PDB entry 8JKE | electron microscopy, 3.67 A resolution | chains D and P of the 13 polymer chains in the assembly

[Chain D]
Protein: DNA-directed RNA polymerase subunit beta'
Source organism: Streptomyces coelicolor A3(2)
Notes: EC 2.7.7.6
Reference sequence: Q8CJT1 (RPOC_STRCO); numbering as in UniProt (aligned over 1-1299)
Chain sequence (1307 residues; numbered 1 to 1307; the number before each row is that of its first residue):
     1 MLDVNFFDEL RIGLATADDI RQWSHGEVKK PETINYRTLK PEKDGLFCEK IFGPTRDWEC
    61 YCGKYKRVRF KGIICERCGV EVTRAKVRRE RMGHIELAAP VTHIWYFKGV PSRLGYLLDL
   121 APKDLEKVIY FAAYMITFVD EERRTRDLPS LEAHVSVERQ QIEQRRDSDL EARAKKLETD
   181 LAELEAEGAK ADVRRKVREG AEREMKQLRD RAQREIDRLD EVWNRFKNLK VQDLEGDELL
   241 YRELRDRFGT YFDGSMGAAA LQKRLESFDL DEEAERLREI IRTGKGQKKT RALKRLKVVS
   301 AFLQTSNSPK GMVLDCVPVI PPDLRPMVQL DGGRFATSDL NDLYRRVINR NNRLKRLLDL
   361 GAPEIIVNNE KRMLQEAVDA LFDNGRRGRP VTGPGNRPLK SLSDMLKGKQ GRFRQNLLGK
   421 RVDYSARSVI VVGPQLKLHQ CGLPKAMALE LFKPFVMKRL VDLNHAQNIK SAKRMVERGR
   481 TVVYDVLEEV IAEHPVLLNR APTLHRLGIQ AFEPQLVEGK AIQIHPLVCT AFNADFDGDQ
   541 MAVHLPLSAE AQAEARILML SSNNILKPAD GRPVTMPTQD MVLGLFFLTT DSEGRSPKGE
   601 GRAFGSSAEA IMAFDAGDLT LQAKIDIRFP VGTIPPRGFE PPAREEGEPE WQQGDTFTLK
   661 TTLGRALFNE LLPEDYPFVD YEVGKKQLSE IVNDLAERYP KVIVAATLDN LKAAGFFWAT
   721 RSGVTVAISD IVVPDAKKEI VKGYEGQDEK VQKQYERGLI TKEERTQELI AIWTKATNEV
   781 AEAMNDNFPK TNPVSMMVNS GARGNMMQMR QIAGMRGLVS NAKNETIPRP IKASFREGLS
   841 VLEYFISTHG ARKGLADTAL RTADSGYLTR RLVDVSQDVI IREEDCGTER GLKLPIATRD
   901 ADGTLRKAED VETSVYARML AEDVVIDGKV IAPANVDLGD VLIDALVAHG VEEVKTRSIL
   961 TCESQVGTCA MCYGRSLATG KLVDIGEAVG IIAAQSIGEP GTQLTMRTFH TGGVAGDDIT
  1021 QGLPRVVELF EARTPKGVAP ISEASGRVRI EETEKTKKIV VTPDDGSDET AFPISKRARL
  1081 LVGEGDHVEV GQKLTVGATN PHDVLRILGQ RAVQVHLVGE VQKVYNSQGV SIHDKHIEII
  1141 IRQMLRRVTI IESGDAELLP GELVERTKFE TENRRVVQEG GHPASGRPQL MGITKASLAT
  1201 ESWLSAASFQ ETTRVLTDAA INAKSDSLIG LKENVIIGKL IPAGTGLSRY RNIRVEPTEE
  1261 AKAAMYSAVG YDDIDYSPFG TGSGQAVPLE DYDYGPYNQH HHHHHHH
Disordered / not traced: 1-6, 1266-1307
Differences from the reference sequence: expression tag (1300-1307)
Metal / ion sites: Zn2+ site 1: Cys-60, Cys-62, Cys-75, Cys-78; Zn2+ site 2: Cys-886, Cys-962, Cys-969, Cys-972
Residues lining bound ligands: Mg2+ (MG): Arg-500, Asp-535, Asp-537, Asp-539
UniProt features mapped onto this chain:
  - binding site (Zn(2+)): Cys-60, Cys-62, Cys-75, Cys-78, Cys-886, Cys-962, Cys-969, Cys-972
  - binding site (Mg(2+)): Asp-535, Asp-537, Asp-539

[Chain P]
Molecule: 65-nt DNA strand
Sequence (65 nucleotides; row label = number of the first residue in the row):
     1 TGCGACGGTC TGACGCTCTA CACAGTGCCA GGGGGAGATA AACGAACGCT GAACGCTCCG
    61 GCTAC
Disordered / not traced: 62-65

[Interface between chain D and chain P]
Residue-residue contacts (23):
  Lys-108(D) / DT9(P)  salt bridge to the phosphate
  Lys-285(D) / DG2(P)  phosphate contact
  Gly-286(D) / DG2(P)  phosphate contact
  Arg-386(D) / DC10(P)  salt bridge to the phosphate
  Lys-407(D) / DT11(P)  salt bridge to the phosphate
  Lys-407(D) / DG12(P)  phosphate contact
  Gly-408(D) / DG12(P)  phosphate contact
  Lys-409(D) / DA13(P)  phosphate contact
  Arg-414(D) / DA13(P)  salt bridge to the phosphate
  Arg-421(D) / DT17(P)  salt bridge to the phosphate
  Arg-427(D) / DC16(P)  hydrogen bond to the base
  Arg-427(D) / DT17(P)  phosphate contact
  Arg-427(D) / DC18(P)  phosphate contact
  Ala-501(D) / DC16(P)  base contact
  Thr-862(D) / DC14(P)  sugar contact
  Ala-863(D) / DC14(P)  sugar contact
  Gly-866(D) / DC14(P)  sugar contact
  Tyr-867(D) / DG12(P)  phosphate contact
  Tyr-867(D) / DA13(P)  phosphate contact
  Arg-870(D) / DA13(P)  salt bridge to the phosphate
  Gln-1210(D) / DT11(P)  phosphate contact
  Gln-1210(D) / DG12(P)  sugar contact
  Glu-1211(D) / DT11(P)  sugar contact
Also at the interface, not in a pair above, chain D (21 interface residues in all): Gly-109, Gln-287, Gln-540
Also at the interface, not in a pair above, chain P (12 interface residues in all): DT1, DG15

[Summary]
21 residues of chain D face 12 of chain P across their interface; the contacts include 1 hydrogen bond and 6
salt bridges. Among the polar pairs are Arg-427(D)/DC16(P), Lys-108(D)/DT9(P) and Arg-386(D)/DC10(P). Ligands
of chain D: Mg2+.
Chain D is DNA-directed RNA polymerase subunit beta' (Streptomyces coelicolor A3(2)) and chain P is a 65-nt
DNA strand; the structure, AfsR(T337A) transcription activation complex, was determined by electron microscopy
(same publication as 8HVR).
